8G1J - chains C and E of the 6 polymer chains in the assembly; structure by X-ray diffraction, 2.30 A resolution.

[Chain C]
Molecule: Cyclic GMP-AMP synthase
Organism: Mus musculus
Notes: EC 2.7.7.86; fragment: catalytic domain, residues 147-507
UniProt: Q8C6L5 (CGAS_MOUSE); residue numbers follow UniProt; this construct covers 147-507
Chain sequence (364 residues; numbered 144 to 507; the number before each row is that of its first residue):
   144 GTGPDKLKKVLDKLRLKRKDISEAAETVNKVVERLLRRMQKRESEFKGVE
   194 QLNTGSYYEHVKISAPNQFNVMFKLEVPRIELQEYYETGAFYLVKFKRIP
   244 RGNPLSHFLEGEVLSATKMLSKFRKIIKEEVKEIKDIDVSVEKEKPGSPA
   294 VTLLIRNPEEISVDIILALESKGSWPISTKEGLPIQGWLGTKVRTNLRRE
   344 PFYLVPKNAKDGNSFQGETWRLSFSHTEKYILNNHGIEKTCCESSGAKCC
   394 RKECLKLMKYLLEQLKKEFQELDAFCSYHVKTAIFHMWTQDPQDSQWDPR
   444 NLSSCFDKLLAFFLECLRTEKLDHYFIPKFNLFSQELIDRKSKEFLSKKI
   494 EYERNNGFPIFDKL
Not modelled in the structure: 144-147, 240-245, 353-357
Construct notes: expression tag (144-146); engineered mutation Gln211 (Glu in Q8C6L5), Asn213 (Asp in Q8C6L5)
Bound ions: Mg2+: Gln211, Asn213 (together with ATP); Zn2+: His378, Cys384, Cys385, Cys392
Ligand contacts:
  - ATP (adenosine-5'-triphosphate): Gly198, Ser199, Glu202, Lys205, Gln211, Asn213, Arg364, Leu365, Ser368, Glu371, Lys402, Glu406, Ser420, Tyr421, Lys424, His467
  - GTP (guanosine-5'-triphosphate): Thr197, Gln211, Asn213, Met215, Pro289, Gly290, Ser291, Pro292, Ala293, Asp307, Ile309, Val348, Lys350, Arg364, Ser366, Ser368
Swiss-Prot annotation at these positions:
  - region: Lys372 to Lys395 (DNA-binding)
  - motif: Leu154 to Leu159 (Nuclear export signal), Asp281 to Ser291 (Nuclear localization signal)
  - binding site (GTP): Thr197, Asp307, Arg364 to Glu371
  - binding site (ATP): Ser199, Glu371, Lys402, Ser420 to Lys424
  - binding site (2',3'-cGAMP): Gly290, Asp307, Lys350, Arg364 to Ser366
  - binding site (Mg(2+)): Asp307
  - binding site (Zn(2+)): His378, Cys384, Cys385, Cys392
  - site: Arg241 (Arginine-anchor), Asp307, Ile308 (Cleavage)
  - modified residue: Lys156 (N6-lactoyllysine), Glu176 (PolyADP-ribosyl glutamic acid), Ser199 (Phosphoserine), Tyr201 (Phosphotyrosine), Glu272 (5-glutamyl polyglutamate), Ser291 (Phosphoserine), Glu302 (5-glutamyl glutamate), Lys372 (N6-acetyllysine), Lys382 (N6-acetyllysine), Lys402 (N6-acetyllysine), Ser420 (Phosphoserine), Lys491 (N6-methyllysine)
  - lipidation (S-palmitoyl cysteine): Cys392, Cys393, Cys459
  - cross-link (Glycyl lysine isopeptide (Lys-Gly)): Lys217 (interchain with G-Cter in SUMO), Lys271 (interchain with G-Cter in ubiquitin), Lys335 (interchain with G-Cter in SUMO), Lys372 (interchain with G-Cter in SUMO), Lys382 (interchain with G-Cter in SUMO), Lys399 (interchain with G-Cter in ubiquitin), Lys402 (interchain with G-Cter in ubiquitin), Lys409 (interchain with G-Cter in ubiquitin), Lys410 (interchain with G-Cter in ubiquitin), Lys464 (interchain with G-Cter in SUMO)
  - mutagenesis: Lys156 (K156Q: Mimics lactylation; knockin mice show higher mortality following HSV-1 infection), Asn172 (N172K: Induces alteration of the DNA-binding surface and leads to decreased synthesis of cyclic GMP-AMP (cGAMP); when associated with L-180), Glu176 (E176A: Abolished poly-ADP-ribosylation by PARP1, stimulating interferon production in knockin mice), Arg180 (R180L: Induces alteration of the DNA-binding surface and leads to decreased synthesis of cyclic GMP-AMP (cGAMP); when associated with K-182), Gly198 (G198A: Abolishes stimulation of interferon production; when associated with A-199), Ser199 (S199A: Abolishes stimulation of interferon production; when associated with A-199), Tyr201 (Y201E: Phosphomimetic mutant; reduced translocation to the nucleus following treatment with etoposide), Lys217 (K217R: Reduced sumoylation), Arg222 (R222E: Impaired tethering to chromatin, leading to constitutive activation in the absence of DNA), Lys238 (K238E: Does not affect interaction with nucleosomes), Lys240 (K240E: Impaired tethering to chromatin, leading to constitutive activation in the absence of DNA), Arg241 (R241E: Abolished tethering to chromatin, leading to strong constitutive activation in the absence of DNA), 28 further mutagenesis entries in UniProt
What the authors report for this chain:
  - binding site for GTP: Ser366
  - mutagenesis - E211Q/D213N/K382E: decreased binding to dsDNA
  - specificity-determining residues: His467 (proposed by the authors, not directly observed)
  - mutagenesis - R364A (33-fold), H467A: decreased catalytic activity on ATP/GTP
  - mutagenesis - H467A (2-fold): increased catalytic activity on GTP/GTP
  - specificity-determining residues: Ile309, Arg364
  - mutagenesis - R364A (10-fold): decreased catalytic activity on GTP/GTP
  - mutagenesis - R364A (4-fold): increased catalytic activity on ATP/ATP
  - mutagenesis - E211Q/D213N: abolished catalytic activity

[Chain E]
Molecule: Palindromic DNA18
Sequence (18 nucleotides; numbered 1 to 18; the number before each row is that of its first residue):
     1 ATCTGTACATGTACAGAT

[Interface between chain C and chain E]
Contacting residue pairs (7; chain C residue first):
  Ser317(C) with DG11(E), phosphate contact
  Thr334(C) with DA13(E), phosphate contact
  Lys335(C) with DA13(E), phosphate contact; DC14(E), salt bridge to the phosphate
  Thr338(C) with DT12(E), sugar contact; DA13(E), hydrogen bond to the phosphate
  Arg342(C) with DG11(E), base contact

[Overview]
5 residues of chain C and 4 residues of chain E are in contact; the contacts include 1 hydrogen bond and 1
salt bridge. Polar contacts include Thr338(C)-DA13(E) and Lys335(C)-DC14(E). From the paper: a binding site
for GTP at Ser366(C); R364A and H467A of chain C reduce catalytic activity on ATP/GTP; 4 substitutions were
tested in all.
Chain C is Cyclic GMP-AMP synthase (Mus musculus) and chain E is Palindromic DNA18; the structure, Structure
of Ternary Complex of cGAS with dsDNA and Bound ATP and ITP, was determined by X-ray diffraction (same
publication as 7UUX, 7UXW, 7UYQ, 7UYZ, 7UZR, 7V0W and 14 further entries).
